PDB entry 2CLV | X-ray diffraction, 1.90 A resolution | chains A and B of the 3 polymer chains in the assembly

[Chain A]
Molecule: H-2 class I histocompatibility antigen, K-B alpha chain
Organism: Mus musculus
Notes: fragment: extracellular domains (alpha1, alpha2, alpha3), residues 22-300
UniProt: P01901 (HA1B_MOUSE); residues 1-279 here correspond to UniProt positions 22-300 (UniProt number = residue number + 21)
Amino-acid sequence (279 residues; numbered 1 to 279; the number before each row is that of its first residue):
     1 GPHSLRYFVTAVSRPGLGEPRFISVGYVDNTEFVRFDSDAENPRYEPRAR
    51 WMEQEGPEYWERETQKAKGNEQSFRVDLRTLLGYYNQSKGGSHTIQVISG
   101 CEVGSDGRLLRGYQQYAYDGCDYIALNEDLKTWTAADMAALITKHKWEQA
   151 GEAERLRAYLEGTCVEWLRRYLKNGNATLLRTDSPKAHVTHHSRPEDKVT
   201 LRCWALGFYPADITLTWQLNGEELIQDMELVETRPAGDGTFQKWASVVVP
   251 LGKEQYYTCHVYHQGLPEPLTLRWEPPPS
Differences from the reference sequence: engineered mutation F22 (Tyr43 in P01901), I23 (Met44 in P01901), S24 (Glu45 in P01901), N30 (Asp51 in P01901)
Disulfides: C101-C164, C203-C259
Swiss-Prot annotation at these positions:
  - region: E275 to S279 (Connecting peptide)
  - glycosylation (N-linked (GlcNAc...) asparagine): N86, N176

[Chain B]
Molecule: Beta-2 microglobulin
Organism: Mus musculus
UniProt: P01887 (B2MG_MOUSE); residues 1-99 here correspond to UniProt positions 21-119 (UniProt number = residue number + 20)
Amino-acid sequence (99 residues; numbered 1 to 99; the number before each row is that of its first residue):
     1 IQKTPQIQVYSRHPPENGKPNILNCYVTQFHPPHIEIQMLKNGKKIPKVE
    51 MSDMSFSKDWSFYILAHTEFTPTETDTYACRVKHDSMAEPKTVYWDRDM
Disulfides: C25-C80

[Chain A / chain B interface]
Pairs across the interface - 48 pairs, chain A then chain B:
  F8(A) with F56(B)
  V9(A) with F56(B)
  T10(A) with F56(B)
  V12(A) with P33(B), hydrophobic
  Y27(A) with S55(B)
  R35(A) with D53(B); M54(B); S55(B)
  R48(A) with D53(B), salt bridge
  T94(A) with H31(B); P33(B)
  Q96(A) with H31(B), hydrogen bond; F56(B); W60(B), hydrogen bond (side chain-backbone); F62(B)
  V97(A) with F56(B)
  I98(A) with F56(B), hydrophobic; K58(B); W60(B), hydrophobic
  Q115(A) with W60(B)
  Y116(A) with W60(B)
  A117(A) with W60(B), hydrophobic
  D119(A) with H31(B)
  G120(A) with H31(B), hydrogen bond (backbone-side chain); W60(B)
  C121(A) with I1(B), hydrophobic
  D122(A) with W60(B), hydrogen bond
  H192(A) with D98(B), salt bridge
  R202(A) with D98(B), hydrogen bond (side chain-backbone)
  W204(A) with D98(B); M99(B)
  V231(A) with Q8(B)
  E232(A) with Q8(B)
  R234(A) with Q8(B); Y10(B); Y26(B); M99(B), hydrogen bond (side chain-backbone)
  P235(A) with Y10(B), hydrogen bond (backbone-side chain); N24(B); Y26(B)
  A236(A) with R12(B), hydrogen bond (backbone-side chain); N24(B), hydrogen bond (backbone-side chain)
  G237(A) with R12(B), hydrogen bond (backbone-side chain); L65(B)
  Q242(A) with Y10(B); S11(B); R12(B)
  W244(A) with M99(B), hydrogen bond (side chain-backbone)
Other interface residues (no listed pair), chain A (32 interface residues in all): L206, T233, D238
Other interface residues (no listed pair), chain B (22 interface residues in all): P14, S57, D59

[In short]
Chain A and chain B form an interface of 32 and 22 residues respectively, with 11 hydrogen bonds and 2 salt
bridges. Polar contacts include R48(A)-D53(B), H192(A)-D98(B) and Q96(A)-H31(B).
Here chain A is H-2 class I histocompatibility antigen, K-B alpha chain and chain B is Beta-2 microglobulin,
both from Mus musculus. Entry 2CLV (MHC Class I Natural Mutant H-2Kbm8 Heavy Chain Complexed With beta-2
Microglobulin and pBM8 peptide) was determined by X-ray diffraction together with 2CLZ from the same study.
